Entry 7USI (X-ray diffraction, 2.50 A resolution); this record covers chain A.

== Chain A ==
Protein: Bromodomain-containing protein 2
From: Homo sapiens
Notes: fragment: bd1
Reference sequence: P25440 (BRD2_HUMAN); numbering as in UniProt (aligned over 73-183)
Chain sequence (114 residues; numbered 70 to 183; the number before each row is that of its first residue):
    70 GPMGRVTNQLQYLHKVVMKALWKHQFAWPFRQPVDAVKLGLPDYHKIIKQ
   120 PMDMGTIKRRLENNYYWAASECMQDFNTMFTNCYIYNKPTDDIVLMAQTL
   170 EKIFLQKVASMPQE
Disordered / not traced: 70-72
Construct notes: expression tag (70-72)
Ligand contacts: O6O ((8M)-8-(2,3-dihydro-1,4-benzodioxin-6-yl)-2-(morpholin-4-yl)-4H-1-benzopyran-4-one): Trp97, Pro98, Phe99, Val103, Leu108, Leu110, Tyr113, Cys152, Tyr155, Asn156, Asp160, Ile162
UniProt features mapped onto this chain:
  - binding site (a protein): Asp112, Tyr155, Asn156, Lys157, Asp160, Asp161
  - mutagenesis: Gln78 (Q78A: Loss of homodimerization), Pro111 to Asp112 (Abolished binding to histone H4 acetylated at 'Lys-12' (H4K12ac)), Asp112 to Ile116 (Abolished binding to histone H4 acetylated at 'Lys-12' (H4K12ac)), Tyr113 (Y113A: Abolished binding to histone H4 acetylated at 'Lys-12' (H4K12ac)), Met142 to Gln143 (Loss of homodimerization), Tyr153 (Y153K: Loss of homodimerization), Ile154 (I154A: Partial loss of homodimerization; when associated with A-182. Abolished binding to histone H4 acetylated at 'Lys-12' (H4K12ac)), Asn156 to Asp160 (Abolished binding to histone H4 acetylated at 'Lys-12' (H4K12ac)), Asn156 (N156A: Abolished binding to histone H4 acetylated at 'Lys-12' (H4K12ac). Abolished binding to histone H4 acetyl-methylated), Lys157 to Asp160 (Abolished binding to histone H4 acetylated at 'Lys-12' (H4K12ac)), Pro158 (P158D: Abolished binding to histone H4 acetylated at 'Lys-12' (H4K12ac)), Asp160 (D160A: Abolished binding to histone H4 acetylated at 'Lys-12' (H4K12ac)), 4 further mutagenesis entries in UniProt
From the paper describing this entry:
  - binding site for O6O: Asp160, Ile162
  - specificity-determining residues: Ile162 (proposed by the authors, not directly observed)

== Overview ==
Bound to chain A: compound O6O. Curated annotation (UniProt) lists 6 protein-binding residues and 20
mutagenesis sites. The paper reports a binding site for O6O at Asp160 and Ile162; the specificity determinant
Ile162.
Chain A is Bromodomain-containing protein 2 (Homo sapiens); the structure, BRD2-BD1 in complex with MDP5, was
determined by X-ray diffraction together with 7USG, 7USH, 7USJ and 7USK from the same study.
